7WY5 - chains B and G of the 5 polymer chains in the assembly; structure by electron microscopy, 2.83 A resolution.

== Chain B ==
Molecule: Guanine nucleotide-binding protein G(I)/G(S)/G(T) subunit beta-1
From: Homo sapiens
UniProt: P62873 (GBB1_HUMAN); numbering as in UniProt (aligned over 2-340)
Chain sequence (345 residues; each row starts with the number of its first residue; numbers below 1 keep their minus sign (Met-4 is residue -4)):
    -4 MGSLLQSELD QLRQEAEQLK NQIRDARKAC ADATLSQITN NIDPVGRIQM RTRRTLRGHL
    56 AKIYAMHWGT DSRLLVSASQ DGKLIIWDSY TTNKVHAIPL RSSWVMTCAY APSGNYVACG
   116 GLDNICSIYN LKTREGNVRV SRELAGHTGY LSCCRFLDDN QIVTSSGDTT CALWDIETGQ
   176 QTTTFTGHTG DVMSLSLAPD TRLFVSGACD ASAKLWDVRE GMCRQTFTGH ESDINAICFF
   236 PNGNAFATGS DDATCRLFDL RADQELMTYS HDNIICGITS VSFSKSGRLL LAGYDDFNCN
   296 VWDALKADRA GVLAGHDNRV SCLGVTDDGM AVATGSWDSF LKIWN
Not modelled in the structure: -4 to 2
Differences from the reference sequence: initiating methionine (-4); expression tag (-3 to 1)
UniProt features mapped onto this chain:
  - modified residue: Ser2 (N-acetylserine), His266 (Phosphohistidine)
  - natural variant: Leu30 (L30F: In MRD42; uncertain significance), Arg52 (R52G: In MRD42), Gly64 (G64V: In MRD42), Asp76 (D76E: In MRD42; D76G: In MRD42), Gly77 (G77S: In MRD42), Lys78 (K78R: In MRD42), Ile80 (I80N: In MRD42; I80T: In MRD42), His91 (H91R: In MRD42; uncertain significance), Ala92 (A92T: In MRD42), Pro94 (P94S: In MRD42), Leu95 (L95P: In MRD42), Arg96 (R96L: In MRD42), 5 further natural variant entries in UniProt

== Chain G ==
Molecule: Guanine nucleotide-binding protein G(I)/G(S)/G(O) subunit gamma-2
From: Homo sapiens
UniProt: P59768 (GBG2_HUMAN); numbering as in UniProt (aligned over 1-71)
Chain sequence (71 residues; row label = number of the first residue in the row):
     1 MASNNTASIA QARKLVEQLK MEANIDRIKV SKAAADLMAY CEAHAKEDPL LTPVPASENP
    61 FREKKFFCAI L
Not modelled in the structure: 1-5, 63-71
UniProt features mapped onto this chain:
  - modified residue: Ala2 (N-acetylalanine), Cys68 (Cysteine methyl ester)
  - lipidation: Cys68 (S-geranylgeranyl cysteine)

== Interface between chain B and chain G ==
Residue-residue contacts (51; chain B residue first):
  Leu7(B) with Ala12(G), hydrophobic; Val16(G)
  Glu10(B) with Val16(G)
  Ala11(B) with Leu19(G)
  Leu14(B) with Val16(G); Leu19(G), hydrophobic; Lys20(G)
  Gln17(B) with Ala23(G)
  Ile18(B) with Glu22(G); Ala23(G), hydrophobic
  Ala24(B) with Lys29(G)
  Cys25(B) with Lys29(G), hydrogen bond (backbone-side chain)
  Asp27(B) with Lys29(G)
  Ala28(B) with Val30(G)
  Leu30(B) with Ala34(G), hydrophobic
  Thr34(B) with Met38(G)
  Ile37(B) with Met38(G), hydrophobic
  Val40(B) with Leu51(G), hydrophobic
  Met45(B) with Leu50(G), hydrophobic
  Arg48(B) with Arg62(G)
  Ser84(B) with Phe61(G)
  Tyr85(B) with Pro60(G); Phe61(G), hydrophobic
  Met217(B) with Met21(G), hydrophobic
  Cys218(B) with Gln18(G)
  Arg219(B) with Ile25(G)
  Thr221(B) with Glu22(G)
  Phe235(B) with Leu37(G), hydrophobic
  Pro236(B) with Tyr40(G)
  Asn237(B) with Tyr40(G)
  Asp254(B) with Ala33(G)
  Arg256(B) with Arg27(G); Asp36(G), salt bridge
  Ala257(B) with Ile28(G)
  Asp258(B) with Arg27(G), salt bridge
  Ser279(B) with Asp48(G), hydrogen bond
  Lys280(B) with Glu47(G)
  Ser281(B) with Tyr40(G); Cys41(G), hydrogen bond (side chain-backbone); His44(G); Asp48(G), hydrogen bond (backbone-side chain)
  Gly282(B) with Cys41(G)
  Arg283(B) with Leu51(G)
  Leu300(B) with Cys41(G), hydrophobic
  Gly324(B) with Pro49(G); Leu50(G)
  Met325(B) with Leu50(G); Pro60(G)
  Ala326(B) with Phe61(G), hydrophobic
  Val327(B) with Leu50(G), hydrophobic
  Asn340(B) with Asn59(G), hydrogen bond
Interface residues without a listed pair, chain B (50 interface residues in all): Lys15, Ala26, Ile33, Ile43, Arg49, Gln220, Leu252, Leu261, Val320, Ile338
Interface residues without a listed pair, chain G (35 interface residues in all): Ile9, Leu15, Asp26, Ser31, Ala45

== Summary ==
50 residues of chain B and 35 residues of chain G are in contact; the contacts include 5 hydrogen bonds and 2
salt bridges. Polar pairs include Arg256(B)-Asp36(G), Asp258(B)-Arg27(G) and Cys25(B)-Lys29(G).
Chain B is Guanine nucleotide-binding protein G(I)/G(S)/G(T) subunit beta-1 and chain G is Guanine
nucleotide-binding protein G(I)/G(S)/G(O) subunit gamma-2, both from Homo sapiens; the structure, ADGRL3/Gq
complex, was determined by electron microscopy, deposited together with 7X10, 7WY8 and 7WYB.
